PDB entry 8TNB | X-ray diffraction, 1.40 A resolution | chains A and C of the 3 polymer chains in the assembly

== Chain A (and C) ==
Name: De novo designed protein
From: synthetic construct
Notes: chain C of this document is another copy of the same molecule, construct and numbering; everything in this record applies to it too
Sequence (147 residues; each row starts with the number of its first residue):
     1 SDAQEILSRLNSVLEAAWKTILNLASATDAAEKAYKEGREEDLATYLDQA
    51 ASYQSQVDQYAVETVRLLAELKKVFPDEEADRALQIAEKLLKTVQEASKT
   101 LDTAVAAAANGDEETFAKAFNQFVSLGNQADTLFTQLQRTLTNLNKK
Small-molecule neighbours: IQM (5-fluoro-2-{4-[(methylamino)methyl]phenyl}-1-benzofuran-7-carboxamide): I21, L24, A25, T28, D29, E32, Q54, V57, L90, V94, A97, F123, V124, G127, A130, D131, F134

== Chain A / chain C interface ==
Pairs across the interface - 23 pairs, chain A then chain C:
  K19(A) - Q49(C)
  L22(A) - D42(C)
  L22(A) - T45(C)
  L22(A) - Y46(C)  hydrogen bond (backbone-side chain)
  N23(A) - Q49(C)
  A25(A) - Y46(C)
  S26(A) - S26(C)  hydrogen bond
  S26(A) - A27(C)
  S26(A) - A30(C)
  S26(A) - Y46(C)
  A27(A) - S26(C)
  D29(A) - K33(C)  salt bridge
  A30(A) - S26(C)
  K33(A) - D29(C)  salt bridge
  E41(A) - W18(C)
  D42(A) - W18(C)
  D42(A) - L22(C)
  T45(A) - W18(C)
  T45(A) - L22(C)
  Y46(A) - L22(C)  hydrogen bond (side chain-backbone)
  Y46(A) - S26(C)
  Q49(A) - N23(C)
  Y53(A) - Y53(C)  hydrogen bond
Other interface residues (no listed pair), chain C (15 interface residues in all): K19, A25

== Summary ==
The chain A/chain C interface involves 15 residues from each chain; the contacts include 4 hydrogen bonds and
2 salt bridges. Polar contacts include D29(A)-K33(C), L22(A)-Y46(C) and S26(A)-S26(C). Bound to chain A:
compound IQM.
Both chains are De novo designed protein (synthetic construct). Entry 8TNB (De novo designed protein binds
poly ADP ribose polymerase inhibitors (PARPi) - holo mefuparib) was determined by X-ray diffraction, deposited
together with 8TN1, 8TN6, 8TNC and 8TND.
